Entry 8QYY (electron microscopy, 2.56 A resolution); this record covers chains D and F of the 7 polymer chains in the assembly.

# Chain D
Name: Anti-phage defense ZorAB system ZorA
From: Escherichia coli
UniProt: A0A0V7WZR2 (A0A0V7WZR2_ECOLX); residues 1-434 here = UniProt positions 1-434
Chain sequence (434 residues; numbered 1 to 434; the number before each row is that of its first residue):
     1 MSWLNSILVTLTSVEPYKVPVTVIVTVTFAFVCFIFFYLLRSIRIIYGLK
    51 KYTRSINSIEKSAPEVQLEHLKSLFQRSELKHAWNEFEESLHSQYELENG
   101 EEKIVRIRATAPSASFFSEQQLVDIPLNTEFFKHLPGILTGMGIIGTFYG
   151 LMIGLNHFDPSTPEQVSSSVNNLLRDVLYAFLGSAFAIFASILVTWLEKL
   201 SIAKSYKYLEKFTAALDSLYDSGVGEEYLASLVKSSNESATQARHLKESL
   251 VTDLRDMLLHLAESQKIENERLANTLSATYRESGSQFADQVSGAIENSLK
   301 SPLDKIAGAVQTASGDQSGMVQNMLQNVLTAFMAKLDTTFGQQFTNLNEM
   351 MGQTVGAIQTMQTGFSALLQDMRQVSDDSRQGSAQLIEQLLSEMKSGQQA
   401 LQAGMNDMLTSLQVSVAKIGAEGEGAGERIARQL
Disordered / not traced: 246-434
Ion coordination: Ca2+ site 1: E86, E89 (shared with 2 residues of chain E); Ca2+ site 2: D217, Y220 (shared with 2 residues of chain C)
Reported in the primary citation:
  - mutagenesis - L250G/L254G/L258G/L261G, L250N/L254N/L258N/L261N: decreased stability in response to TMD domain

# Chain F
Name: Membrane protein
From: Escherichia coli
UniProt: A0A0V7WZP0 (A0A0V7WZP0_ECOLX); residues 1-246 here = UniProt positions 1-246
Chain sequence (246 residues; numbered 1 to 246; the number before each row is that of its first residue):
     1 MFGNAFGVKKRRSDEAEKPFWISYADLMTAMMVLFLVVMVASLSSVTQRI
    51 QRAEQGEKARGQDISRLCERLELHARNVNKNIVVDCHDNRISFGEAGRFA
   101 HNQFFLNAEGQKALQDVVPLVLEASNSEEGKKWFKQIVIEGFTDTDGSYL
   151 YNLHLSLQRSEWVMCSLLDSRSPLQKNISAEQQLQIRKLFLAGGVSFNNA
   201 KESKEASRRVELRMQFFGLKDKRDKADEVDFPPVVNKEVCQLVMPL
Cystine bridges: C68-C86, C165-C240
Reported in the primary citation:
  - mutagenesis - D26N: abolished localization to ZorD
  - mutagenesis - Y151A/N152A/L155A/R159A: decreased stability

# Chain D / chain F interface
Residue-residue contacts (27):
  K133(D) - K18(F)  hydrogen bond (backbone-side chain)
  H134(D) - K18(F)
  G137(D) - F20(F)
  I138(D) - F20(F)  hydrophobic
  T140(D) - F20(F)
  T140(D) - W21(F)
  T140(D) - Y24(F)
  I144(D) - Y24(F)  hydrophobic
  I144(D) - L27(F)  hydrophobic
  I144(D) - M28(F)  hydrophobic
  F148(D) - L27(F)
  F148(D) - M31(F)  hydrophobic
  L151(D) - M31(F)  hydrophobic
  L151(D) - F35(F)  hydrophobic
  M152(D) - M31(F)  hydrophobic
  M152(D) - L34(F)  hydrophobic
  L155(D) - F35(F)  hydrophobic
  F158(D) - S42(F)
  P160(D) - R49(F)  hydrogen bond (backbone-side chain)
  S161(D) - R49(F)  hydrogen bond (backbone-side chain)
  P163(D) - R49(F)
  V166(D) - V46(F)  hydrophobic
  S184(D) - Y24(F)  hydrogen bond
  I188(D) - W21(F)  hydrophobic
  I188(D) - Y24(F)
  G225(D) - M1(F)
  E226(D) - M1(F)
Also at the interface, not in a pair above, chain D (24 interface residues in all): G141, G143, T147, T162, V177
Also at the interface, not in a pair above, chain F (18 interface residues in all): E15, S23, A30, V38, I50

# Summary
24 residues of chain D and 18 residues of chain F are in contact; the contacts include 4 hydrogen bonds. Polar
pairs include K133(D)-K18(F), P160(D)-R49(F) and S161(D)-R49(F). From the paper: L250G/L254G/L258G/L261G and
L250N/L254N/L258N/L261N of chain D reduce stability in response to TMD domain; D26N of chain F abolishes
localization to ZorD.
Here chain D is Anti-phage defense ZorAB system ZorA and chain F is Membrane protein, both from Escherichia
coli. Entry 8QYY (Zorya anti-bacteriophage defense system ZorAB, ZorA delta_435-729, ZorA tail tip deletion)
was determined by electron microscopy (same publication as 8QYD, 8QYH and 8QYK).
